PDB entry 3C4Q | X-ray diffraction, 2.80 A resolution | chain A

Chain A:
Name: Predicted glycosyltransferases
From: Corynebacterium glutamicum
Notes: EC 2.4.1.-
Reference sequence: Q8NTA6 (Q8NTA6_CORGL); residues 1-418 here = UniProt positions 1-418
Amino-acid sequence (426 residues; numbered 1 to 426; the number before each row is that of its first residue):
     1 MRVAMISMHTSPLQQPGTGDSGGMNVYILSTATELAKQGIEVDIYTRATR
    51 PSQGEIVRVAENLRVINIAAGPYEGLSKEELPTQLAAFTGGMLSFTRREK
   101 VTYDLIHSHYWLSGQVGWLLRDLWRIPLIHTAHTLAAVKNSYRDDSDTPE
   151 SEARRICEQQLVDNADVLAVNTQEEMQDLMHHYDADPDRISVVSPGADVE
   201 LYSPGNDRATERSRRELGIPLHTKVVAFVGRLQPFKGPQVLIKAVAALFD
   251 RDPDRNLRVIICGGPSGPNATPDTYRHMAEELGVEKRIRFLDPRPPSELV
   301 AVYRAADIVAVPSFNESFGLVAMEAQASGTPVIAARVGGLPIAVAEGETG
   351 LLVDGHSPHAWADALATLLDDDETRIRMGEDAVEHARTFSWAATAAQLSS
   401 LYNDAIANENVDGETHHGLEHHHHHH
Not modelled in the structure: 139-146, 266-273, 410-426
Differences from the reference sequence: expression tag (419-426)
Ion coordination: Mg2+: Ala306, Thr330
Ligand contacts: UDP (uridine-5'-diphosphate): Gln15, Pro16, Gly17, Gly22, Gly23, Met24, Val26, Tyr202, Val229, Gly230, Arg231, Lys236, Cys262, Gly263, Asp292, Pro293, Arg294, Leu299, Tyr303, Glu316, Leu320, Val321, Glu324
Reported in the primary citation:
  - binding site for UDP: Pro16, Gly17, Gly23, Arg231, Cys262, Arg294, Leu320, Val321, Glu324
  - contacts within the chain: Gly17-Gly264 (backbone contact), Glu316-Ser317
  - conformationally variable residues (domain motion, loop rearrangement, order/disorder transition, side-chain flip): Pro16 to Gly22, Arg231, Ser317, Phe318, Leu320, Phe389

In short:
Bound to chain A: UDP. Ala306 and Thr330 form the Mg2+ site. From the paper: a binding site for UDP at Pro16,
Gly17 and Gly23 among others; conformational variability at Pro16, Arg231 and Ser317 among others.
Chain A is Predicted glycosyltransferases (Corynebacterium glutamicum); the structure, Structure of the
retaining glycosyltransferase MshA : The first step in mycothiol biosynthesis. Organism : Corynebacterium ...,
was determined by X-ray diffraction together with 3C48 from the same study.
